5KG6 - chains A and T of the 3 polymer chains in the assembly; structure by X-ray diffraction, 1.55 A resolution.

[Chain A]
Name: DNA polymerase eta
Source organism: Homo sapiens
Notes: EC 2.7.7.7
Reference sequence: Q9Y253 (POLH_HUMAN); residue numbers follow UniProt; this construct covers 1-432
Sequence (435 residues; each row starts with the number of its first residue; numbers below 1 keep their minus sign (Gly-2 is residue -2)):
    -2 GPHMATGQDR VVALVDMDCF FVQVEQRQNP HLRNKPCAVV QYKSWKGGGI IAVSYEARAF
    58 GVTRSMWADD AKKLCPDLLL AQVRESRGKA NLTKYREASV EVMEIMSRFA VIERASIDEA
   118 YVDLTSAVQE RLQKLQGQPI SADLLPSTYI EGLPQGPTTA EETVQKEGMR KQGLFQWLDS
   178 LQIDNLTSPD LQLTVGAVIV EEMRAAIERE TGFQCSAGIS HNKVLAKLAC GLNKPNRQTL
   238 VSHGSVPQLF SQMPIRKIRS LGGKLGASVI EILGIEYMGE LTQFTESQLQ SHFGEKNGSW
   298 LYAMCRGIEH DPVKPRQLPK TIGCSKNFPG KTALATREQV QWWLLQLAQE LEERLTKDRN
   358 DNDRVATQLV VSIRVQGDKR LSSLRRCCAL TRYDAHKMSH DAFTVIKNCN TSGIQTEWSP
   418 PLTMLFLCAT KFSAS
Not modelled in the structure: 155-158
Sequence notes: expression tag (-2 to 0)
Metal / ion sites: Mn2+ site 1: Asp13, Asp115, Glu116 (together with 2'-deoxyadenosine 5'-triphosphate) (shared with 2 residues of chain P); Mn2+ site 2: Asp13, Met14, Asp115 (together with diphosphate) (shared with 1 residue of chain P)
Ligand contacts: diphosphate / 2'-deoxyadenosine 5'-triphosphate: Asp13, Met14, Asp15, Cys16, Phe17, Phe18, Ile48, Ala49, Tyr52, Arg55, Arg61, Ile114, Asp115, Glu116, Lys231
Swiss-Prot annotation at these positions:
  - binding site (Mg(2+)): Asp13, Met14, Asp115, Glu116
  - binding site (Mn(2+)): Asp13, Met14, Asp115, Glu116
  - binding site (a 2'-deoxyribonucleoside 5'-triphosphate): Arg61
  - natural variant: Val37 (deletion: In XPV), Leu75 (deletion: In XPV), Arg93 (R93P: In XPV), Arg111 (R111H: In XPV), Thr122 (T122P: In XPV), Gly153 (G153D: In a breast cancer sample), Thr191 (T191P: In XPV), Gly263 (G263V: In XPV), Val266 (V266D: In XPV), Gly295 (G295R: In XPV), Arg361 (R361S: In XPV)
  - mutagenesis: Tyr52 (Y52A/F: Reduces DNA polymerase activity; Y52E: Reduces DNA polymerase activity. Increases fidelity of replication and reduces translesion bypass), Arg61 (R61A: Reduces enzymatic activity by two-thirds), Ser62 (S62G: Increased DNA polymerase activity and translesion bypass compared to wild-type), Ala68 (A68S/V: Severe reduction in thymine dimer translesion bypass), Asn324 to Pro326 (Reduces binding to chromatin and to monoubiquitinated PCNA. Abolishes binding to monoubiquitinated PCNA; when associated with 705-E--H-713 Del)
Reported in the primary citation:
  - catalytic residues: Arg61 (proposed by the authors, not directly observed)

[Chain T]
Molecule: 12-nt DNA strand
Sequence (12 nucleotides; numbered 1 to 12; the number before each row is that of its first residue):
     1 CATTATGACG CT
Ligand contacts: diphosphate / 2'-deoxyadenosine 5'-triphosphate: DT3, DT4, DA5

[Chain A / chain T interface]
Residue-residue contacts - 42 pairs, chain A then chain T:
  Gln38(A) - DT4(T)  hydrogen bond to the base
  Gln38(A) - DA5(T)  sugar contact
  Tyr39(A) - DT4(T)  phosphate contact
  Tyr39(A) - DA5(T)  hydrogen bond to the phosphate
  Trp42(A) - DA2(T)  stacking on the base
  Ile47(A) - DT3(T)  base contact
  Ile48(A) - DT3(T)  base contact
  Arg61(A) - DT3(T)  hydrogen bond to the base
  Ser62(A) - DT3(T)  base contact
  Trp64(A) - DA2(T)  phosphate contact
  Trp64(A) - DT3(T)  sugar contact
  Lys86(A) - DT6(T)  salt bridge to the phosphate
  Ala87(A) - DA5(T)  sugar contact
  Leu89(A) - DA5(T)  phosphate contact
  Leu89(A) - DT6(T)  phosphate contact
  Arg93(A) - DT6(T)  salt bridge to the phosphate
  Arg93(A) - DG7(T)  salt bridge to the phosphate
  Lys293(A) - DG10(T)  salt bridge to the phosphate
  Lys311(A) - DC9(T)  salt bridge to the phosphate
  Arg313(A) - DA8(T)  salt bridge to the phosphate
  Arg313(A) - DC9(T)  salt bridge to the phosphate
  Pro316(A) - DA8(T)  phosphate contact
  Lys317(A) - DA8(T)  hydrogen bond to the phosphate
  Lys317(A) - DC9(T)  salt bridge to the phosphate
  Thr318(A) - DG7(T)  sugar contact
  Thr318(A) - DA8(T)  hydrogen bond to the phosphate
  Ile319(A) - DG7(T)  phosphate contact
  Gly320(A) - DT6(T)  sugar contact
  Gly320(A) - DG7(T)  hydrogen bond to the phosphate
  Cys321(A) - DT6(T)  phosphate contact
  Ser322(A) - DA5(T)  sugar contact
  Ser322(A) - DT6(T)  hydrogen bond to the phosphate
  Lys323(A) - DA5(T)  phosphate contact
  Asn324(A) - DT4(T)  sugar contact
  Asn324(A) - DA5(T)  hydrogen bond to the phosphate
  Pro326(A) - DC1(T)  phosphate contact
  Pro326(A) - DA2(T)  base contact
  Gly327(A) - DC1(T)  hydrogen bond to the phosphate
  Gly327(A) - DA2(T)  phosphate contact
  Thr329(A) - DA2(T)  base contact
  Arg351(A) - DT6(T)  salt bridge to the phosphate
  Arg351(A) - DG7(T)  salt bridge to the phosphate
Other interface residues (no listed pair), chain A (33 interface residues in all): Gly46, Glu110, Arg111, Glu347, Leu378
Other interface residues (no listed pair), chain T (11 interface residues in all): DC11

[Overview]
Chain A and chain T form an interface of 33 and 11 residues respectively; the contacts include 9 hydrogen
bonds, 10 salt bridges and 1 aromatic stacking contact. Among the polar pairs are Gln38(A)-DT4(T),
Arg61(A)-DT3(T) and Tyr39(A)-DA5(T). Diphosphate / 2'-deoxyadenosine 5'-triphosphate is bound between chain A
and chain T. From the paper: the catalytic residue Arg61(A).
Here chain A is DNA polymerase eta (Homo sapiens) and chain T is a 12-nt DNA strand. Entry 5KG6 (Human DNA
polymerase eta-DNA ternary complex: reaction first with 1 mM Mn2+ for 1800s then with ...) was determined by
X-ray diffraction, deposited together with 5KFA, 5KFB, 5KFC, 5KFD, 5KFE, 5KFF and 28 further entries.
